Entry 5Y1J (X-ray diffraction, 2.00 A resolution); this record covers chains A and U.

Chain A:
Name: Bile acid receptor
Organism: Homo sapiens
Reference sequence: Q96RI1 (NR1H4_HUMAN), isoform Q96RI1-2; residues 244-471 here = UniProt positions 244-471
Sequence (228 residues; numbered 244 to 471; the number before each row is that of its first residue):
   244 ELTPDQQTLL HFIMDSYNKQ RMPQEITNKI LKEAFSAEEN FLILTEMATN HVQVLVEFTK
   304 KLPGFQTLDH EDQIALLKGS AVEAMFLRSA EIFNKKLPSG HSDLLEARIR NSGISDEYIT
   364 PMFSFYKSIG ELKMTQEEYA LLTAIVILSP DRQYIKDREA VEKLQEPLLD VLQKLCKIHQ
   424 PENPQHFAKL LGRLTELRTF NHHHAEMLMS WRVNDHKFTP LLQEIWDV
Unresolved in the structure: 339-340
Construct notes: conflict Ala-277 (Glu in Q96RI1), Ala-350 (Glu in Q96RI1), Lys-432 (Cys in Q96RI1), Gln-466 (Cys in Q96RI1)
Residues lining bound ligands: D5H (2-[[2-fluoranyl-4-(3-methoxyphenyl)phenyl]carbamoyl]cyclopentene-1-carboxylic acid): Phe-284, Leu-287, Thr-288, Met-290, Ala-291, His-294, Met-328, Phe-329, Ser-332, Ile-335, Phe-336, Leu-348, Ile-352, Met-365, Phe-366, Tyr-369, His-447, Met-450, Leu-451, Trp-454, Phe-461, Leu-465, Trp-469
UniProt features mapped onto this chain:
  - mutagenesis: Arg-455 (R455S: As a heterodimer with RXRA, impaired transcriptional activity)

Chain U:
Name: Peptide from Nuclear receptor coactivator 2
Reference sequence: Q15596 (NCOA2_HUMAN); residues 742-751 here = UniProt positions 742-751
Sequence (10 residues; each row starts with the number of its first residue):
   742 NALLRYLLDK

Interface between chain A and chain U:
Pairs across the interface - 16 pairs, chain A then chain U:
  Val-299(A) with Leu-748(U)
  Lys-303(A) with Leu-748(U), hydrogen bond (side chain-backbone); Leu-749(U), hydrogen bond (side chain-backbone); Lys-751(U)
  His-313(A) with Arg-746(U), hydrogen bond (backbone-side chain)
  Gln-316(A) with Arg-746(U), hydrogen bond
  Ile-317(A) with Asn-742(U); Leu-745(U), hydrophobic; Arg-746(U); Leu-749(U), hydrophobic
  Lys-321(A) with Asn-742(U); Leu-745(U)
  Pro-463(A) with Leu-744(U)
  Leu-464(A) with Leu-744(U), hydrophobic; Leu-745(U), hydrophobic; Leu-748(U), hydrophobic
Other interface residues (no listed pair), chain A (13 interface residues in all): Thr-302, Phe-308, Leu-320, Glu-467, Ile-468
Other interface residues (no listed pair), chain U (8 interface residues in all): Asp-750

In short:
The interface between chain A and chain U involves 13 residues on one side and 8 on the other, with 4 hydrogen
bonds. Polar contacts include Lys-303(A)/Leu-748(U), Lys-303(A)/Leu-749(U) and His-313(A)/Arg-746(U). Bound to
chain A: compound D5H. From UniProt: one mutagenesis site on chain A.
Here chain A is Bile acid receptor (Homo sapiens) and chain U is Peptide from Nuclear receptor coactivator 2.
Entry 5Y1J (Crystal structure of human FXR in complex with a functional drug ligand) was determined by X-ray
diffraction.
